Entry 6JR0 (X-ray diffraction, 2.50 A resolution); this record covers chains D and J of the 10 polymer chains in the assembly.

== Chain D ==
Molecule: Histone H2B type 1-J
Source organism: Homo sapiens
UniProtKB: P06899 (H2B1J_HUMAN); residues 0-125 here correspond to UniProt positions 1-126 (UniProt number = residue number + 1)
Sequence (129 residues; numbered -3 to 125; the number before each row is that of its first residue; numbers below 1 keep their minus sign (Gly-3 is residue -3)):
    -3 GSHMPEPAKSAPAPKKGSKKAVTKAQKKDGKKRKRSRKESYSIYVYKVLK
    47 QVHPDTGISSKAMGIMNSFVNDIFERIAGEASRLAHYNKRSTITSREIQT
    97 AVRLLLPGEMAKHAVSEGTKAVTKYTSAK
Unresolved in the structure: -3 to 32, 125
Construct notes: expression tag (-3 to -1); engineered mutation Mse106 (Leu107 in P06899)
Modified residues: Mse0, Mse106 (selenomethionine); Mse59, Mse62 (selenomethionine; parent Met)
Swiss-Prot annotation at these positions:
  - modified residue: Pro1 (N-acetylproline), Glu2 (ADP-ribosyl glutamic acid), Lys5 (N6-(2-hydroxyisobutyryl)lysine), Ser6 (ADP-ribosylserine), Lys11 (N6-(beta-hydroxybutyryl)lysine), Lys12 (N6-(2-hydroxyisobutyryl)lysine), Ser14 (Phosphoserine), Lys15 (N6-acetyllysine), Lys16 (N6-(beta-hydroxybutyryl)lysine), Lys20 (N6-(2-hydroxyisobutyryl)lysine), Lys23 (N6-(2-hydroxyisobutyryl)lysine), Lys24 (N6-(2-hydroxyisobutyryl)lysine), Lys34 (N6-(2-hydroxyisobutyryl)lysine), Glu35 (PolyADP-ribosyl glutamic acid), Ser36 (Phosphoserine), Lys43 (N6-(2-hydroxyisobutyryl)lysine), Lys46 (N6-(2-hydroxyisobutyryl)lysine), Lys57 (N6,N6-dimethyllysine), Arg79 (Dimethylated arginine), Lys85 (N6,N6,N6-trimethyllysine) and 6 more in UniProt
  - glycosylation: Ser112 (O-linked (GlcNAc) serine)
  - cross-link (Glycyl lysine isopeptide (Lys-Gly)): Lys5 (interchain with G-Cter in SUMO2), Lys20 (interchain with G-Cter in SUMO2), Lys34 (interchain with G-Cter in ubiquitin), Lys120 (interchain with G-Cter in ubiquitin)

== Chain J ==
Molecule: 146-nt DNA strand
Source organism: Homo sapiens
Sequence (146 nucleotides; numbered 147 to 292; the number before each row is that of its first residue):
   147 ATCAATATCCACCTGCAGATTCTACCAAAAGTGTATTTGGAAACTGCTCC
   197 ATCAAAAGGCATGTTCAGCTGAATTCAGCTGAACATGCCTTTTGATGGAG
   247 CAGTTTCCAAATACACTTTTGGTAGAATCTGCAGGTGGATATTGAT
Bound ions: Mn2+ site 1 near DG185 (its only coordinating residue here); Mn2+ site 2 near DG217 (its only coordinating residue here); Mn2+ site 3 near DG267 (its only coordinating residue here); Mn2+ site 4 near DG280 (its only coordinating residue here)

== Chain D / chain J interface ==
Contacting residue pairs - 15 pairs, chain D then chain J:
  Arg33(D) with DA174(J), sugar contact; DA175(J), sugar contact
  Tyr42(D) with DT167(J), hydrogen bond to the phosphate
  Gly53(D) with DT167(J), phosphate contact
  Ile54(D) with DT166(J), phosphate contact; DT167(J), hydrogen bond to the phosphate
  Ser55(D) with DT166(J), phosphate contact
  Ser56(D) with DT166(J), hydrogen bond to the phosphate
  Lys85(D) with DG186(J), phosphate contact
  Arg86(D) with DG186(J), phosphate contact; DA187(J), salt bridge to the phosphate
  Ser87(D) with DG185(J), sugar contact; DG186(J), hydrogen bond to the phosphate
  Thr88(D) with DG185(J), phosphate contact; DG186(J), hydrogen bond to the phosphate
Interface residues without a listed pair, chain D (11 interface residues in all): Glu35

== Summary ==
Chain D and chain J form an interface of 11 and 7 residues respectively, with 5 hydrogen bonds and 1 salt
bridge. Among the polar pairs are Tyr42(D)-DT167(J), Ile54(D)-DT167(J) and Ser56(D)-DT166(J).
Here chain D is Histone H2B type 1-J and chain J is a 146-nt DNA strand, both from Homo sapiens. Entry 6JR0
(Crystal structure of the human nucleosome phased with 12 selenium atoms) was determined by X-ray diffraction,
deposited together with 6JR1.
